PDB entry 3AGA | X-ray diffraction, 2.60 A resolution | chains A and B

[Chain A (and B)]
Molecule: Red chlorophyll catabolite reductase, chloroplastic
From: Arabidopsis thaliana
Notes: EC 1.3.1.80; chain B of this document is another copy of the same molecule, construct and numbering; everything in this record applies to it too
UniProt: Q8LDU4 (RCCR_ARATH); numbering as in UniProt (aligned over 49-319)
Sequence (276 residues; each row starts with the number of its first residue):
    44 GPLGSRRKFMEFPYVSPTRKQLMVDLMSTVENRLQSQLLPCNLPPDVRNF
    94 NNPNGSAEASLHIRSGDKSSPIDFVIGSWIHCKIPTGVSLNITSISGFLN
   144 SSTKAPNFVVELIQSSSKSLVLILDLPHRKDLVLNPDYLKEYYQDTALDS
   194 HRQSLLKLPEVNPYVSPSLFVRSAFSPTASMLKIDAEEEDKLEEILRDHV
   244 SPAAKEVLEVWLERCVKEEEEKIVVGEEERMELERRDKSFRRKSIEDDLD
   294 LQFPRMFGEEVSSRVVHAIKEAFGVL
Disordered / not traced: 44-48 (chain B: 44-50, 160-161, 230, 319)
Sequence notes: expression tag (44-48)
Ion coordination: Na+: Leu199, Leu201, Val204
Small-molecule neighbours: Red chlorophyll catabolite (RCC; 3-{(2Z,3S,4S)-5-[(Z)-(4-ethenyl-3-methyl-5-oxo-1,5-dihydro-2H-pyrrol-2-ylidene)methyl]-2-[(5R)-2-[(3-ethyl-5-formyl-4-methyl-1H-pyrrol-2-yl)methyl]-5-(methoxycarbonyl)-3-methyl-4-oxo-4,5-dihydrocyclopenta[b]pyrrol-6(1H)-ylidene]-4-methyl-3,4-dihydro-2H-pyrrol-3-yl}propanoic acid): Ile119, Ser121, Ile123, Ile135, Ser137, Ser139, Phe141, Val152, Glu154, Ile156, Ile166, Tyr207, Ser209, Pro210, Ser211, Val214, Phe218, Phe283, Ser287, Ile288, Asp291, Leu292, Met299, Ile312, Phe316
UniProt features mapped onto this chain:
  - binding site (red chlorophyll catabolite): Glu154, Tyr207 to Ser209, Asp291
  - site: Phe218 (Important for stereospecificity of the product)
  - mutagenesis: Gly140 (G140V: In acd2-12E13; spontaneous spreading cell death lesions), Tyr181 to Asp192 (In acd2-7; spontaneous spreading cell death lesions), Phe218 (F218V: Induces switch of RCCR stereospecificity product from pFCC-1 to pFCC-2), Arg279 (R279K: In acd2-6; spontaneous spreading cell death lesions)

[How chain A and chain B interact]
Pairs across the interface (39):
  Asp174(A) - Asp174(B)
  Asp174(A) - Arg279(B)  salt bridge
  Leu175(A) - Phe213(B)
  Leu175(A) - Ser216(B)
  Val176(A) - Phe213(B)
  Val176(A) - Ser216(B)
  Val176(A) - Ala217(B)  hydrophobic
  Val176(A) - Arg279(B)
  Val176(A) - Ser282(B)  hydrogen bond (backbone-side chain)
  Val176(A) - Phe283(B)  hydrophobic
  Leu177(A) - Glu275(B)
  Leu177(A) - Arg278(B)
  Leu177(A) - Ser282(B)
  Pro179(A) - Ser282(B)
  Leu182(A) - Phe213(B)  hydrophobic
  Tyr186(A) - Leu212(B)  hydrophobic
  Gln187(A) - Leu212(B)
  Asp192(A) - Arg215(B)  salt bridge
  Arg195(A) - Val208(B)
  Arg195(A) - Arg215(B)
  Val208(A) - Arg195(B)
  Leu212(A) - Leu182(B)
  Leu212(A) - Tyr186(B)  hydrophobic
  Leu212(A) - Gln187(B)
  Leu212(A) - Pro220(B)
  Leu212(A) - Thr221(B)
  Phe213(A) - Leu182(B)  hydrophobic
  Arg215(A) - Asp192(B)  salt bridge
  Arg215(A) - Arg195(B)
  Arg215(A) - Pro220(B)  hydrogen bond (side chain-backbone)
  Ala217(A) - Val176(B)  hydrophobic
  Pro220(A) - Arg215(B)  hydrogen bond (backbone-side chain)
  Thr221(A) - Leu212(B)
  Arg279(A) - Asp174(B)  salt bridge
  Arg279(A) - Val176(B)
  Ser282(A) - Val176(B)  hydrogen bond (side chain-backbone)
  Ser282(A) - Leu177(B)  hydrogen bond (side chain-backbone)
  Ser282(A) - Pro179(B)
  Phe283(A) - Val176(B)  hydrophobic
Other interface residues (no listed pair), chain A (22 interface residues in all): Ser216, Lys286
Other interface residues (no listed pair), chain B (24 interface residues in all): Leu175, Lys286

[Overview]
22 residues of chain A and 24 residues of chain B are in contact, with 5 hydrogen bonds and 4 salt bridges.
Polar pairs include Asp174(A)-Arg279(B), Asp192(A)-Arg215(B) and Val176(A)-Ser282(B). Ligands of chain A: Red
chlorophyll catabolite.
Chain A and chain B are both Red chlorophyll catabolite reductase, chloroplastic (Arabidopsis thaliana); the
structure, Crystal structure of RCC-bound red chlorophyll catabolite reductase from Arabidopsis thaliana, was
determined by X-ray diffraction together with 3AGC from the same study.
